PDB entry 6S9E | X-ray diffraction, 2.25 A resolution | chains B and E of the 6 polymer chains in the assembly

== Chain B ==
Molecule: Tubulin beta-2B chain
Organism: Bos taurus
UniProt: Q6B856 (TBB2B_BOVIN); the author numbering skips numbers that UniProt does not, so the offset changes along the chain: 1-42 = UniProt 1-42; 45-360 = UniProt 43-358; 369-455 = UniProt 359-445
Sequence (445 residues; row label = number of the first residue in the row; note: 10 numbers in that range are skipped by the numbering (no residue carries them; nothing is unmodelled there)):
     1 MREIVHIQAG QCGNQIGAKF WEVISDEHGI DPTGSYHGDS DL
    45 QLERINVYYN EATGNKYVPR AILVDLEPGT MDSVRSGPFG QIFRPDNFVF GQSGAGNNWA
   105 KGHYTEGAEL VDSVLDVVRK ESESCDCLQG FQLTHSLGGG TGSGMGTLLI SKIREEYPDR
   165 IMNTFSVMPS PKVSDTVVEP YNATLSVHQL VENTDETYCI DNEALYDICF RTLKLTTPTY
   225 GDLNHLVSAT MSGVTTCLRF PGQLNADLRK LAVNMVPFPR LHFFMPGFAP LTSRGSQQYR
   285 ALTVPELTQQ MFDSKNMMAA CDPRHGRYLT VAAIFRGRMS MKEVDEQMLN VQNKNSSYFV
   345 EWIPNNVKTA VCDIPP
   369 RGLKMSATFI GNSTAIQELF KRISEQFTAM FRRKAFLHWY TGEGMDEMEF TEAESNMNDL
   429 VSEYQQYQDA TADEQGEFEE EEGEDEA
Disordered / not traced: 1, 278-281, 439-455
Bound ions: Mg2+: Gln11 (together with GDP, aluminium fluoride); Ca2+ near Glu113 (its only coordinating residue here)
Ligand contacts:
  - aluminium fluoride: Gln11, Glu71, Thr74, Asn101, Asp179
  - GDP (guanosine-5'-diphosphate): Gly10, Gln11, Cys12, Gln15, Ile16, Asp69, Asn101, Ser140, Gly142, Gly143, Gly144, Thr145, Gly146, Ser147, Val171, Pro173, Val177, Asp179, Glu183, Asn206, Leu209, Tyr224, Leu227, Asn228
What the authors report for this chain:
  - binding site for aluminium fluoride: Glu71, Asn101
  - binding site for GDP: Gln11, Gly144, Thr145, Gly146, Asn206, Asn228

== Chain E ==
Molecule: Stathmin-4
Organism: Rattus norvegicus
UniProt: P63043 (STMN4_RAT); residues -43 to 145 here correspond to UniProt positions 1-189 (UniProt number = residue number + 44)
Sequence (189 residues; numbered -43 to 145; the number before each row is that of its first residue; numbers below 1 keep their minus sign (Met-43 is residue -43)):
   -43 MTLAAYKEKM KELPLVSLFC SCFLSDPLNK SSYKYEADTV DLNWCVISDM EVIELNKCTS
    17 GQSFEVILKP PSFDGVPEFN ASLPRRRDPS LEEIQKKLEA AEERRKYQEA ELLKHLAEKR
    77 EHEREVIQKA IEENNNFIKM AKEKLAQKME SNKENREAHL AAMLERLQEK DKHAEEVRKN
   137 KELKEEASR
Disordered / not traced: -43 to 5, 28-43, 142-145

== Chain B / chain E interface ==
Contacting residue pairs - 21 pairs, chain B then chain E:
  Tyr108(B) - His78(E)  hydrogen bond
  Tyr108(B) - Glu79(E)
  Tyr108(B) - Val82(E)  hydrophobic
  Tyr108(B) - Ile83(E)
  Leu152(B) - Glu79(E)
  Ser155(B) - Leu72(E)
  Ser155(B) - Arg76(E)  hydrogen bond
  Lys156(B) - Arg76(E)
  Lys156(B) - Glu79(E)  salt bridge
  Arg158(B) - Leu68(E)
  Glu159(B) - Leu69(E)
  Glu159(B) - Leu72(E)
  Glu159(B) - Arg76(E)  salt bridge
  Pro162(B) - Leu68(E)  hydrophobic
  Thr409(B) - Glu89(E)
  Glu411(B) - Val82(E)
  Glu411(B) - Ala86(E)
  Gly412(B) - Val82(E)
  Gly412(B) - Lys85(E)
  Gly412(B) - Ala86(E)
  Glu417(B) - His78(E)  salt bridge
Interface residues without a listed pair, chain B (18 interface residues in all): His107, Thr109, Gln193, Asn197, Gly410, Met413, Asp414
Interface residues without a listed pair, chain E (14 interface residues in all): Glu65, Lys75, Asn90

== Summary ==
18 residues of chain B and 14 residues of chain E are in contact, with 2 hydrogen bonds and 3 salt bridges.
Polar pairs include Lys156(B)-Glu79(E), Glu159(B)-Arg76(E) and Glu417(B)-His78(E). The paper reports a binding
site for GDP at Gln11(B), Gly144(B) and Thr145(B) among others; a binding site for aluminium fluoride at
Glu71(B) and Asn101(B).
Here chain B is Tubulin beta-2B chain (Bos taurus) and chain E is Stathmin-4 (Rattus norvegicus). Entry 6S9E
(Tubulin-GDP.AlF complex) was determined by X-ray diffraction together with 6GZE from the same study.
